PDB entry 9I4X | electron microscopy, 2.79 A resolution | chains G and g of the 24 polymer chains in the assembly

Chain G (and g):
Name: Ubiquinol-cytochrome c reductase
From: Toxoplasma gondii GT1
Notes: chain g of this document is another copy of the same molecule, construct and numbering; everything in this record applies to it too
Reference sequence: A0A125YYJ3 (A0A125YYJ3_TOXGG); residue numbers follow UniProt; this construct covers 1-234
Sequence (234 residues; row label = number of the first residue in the row):
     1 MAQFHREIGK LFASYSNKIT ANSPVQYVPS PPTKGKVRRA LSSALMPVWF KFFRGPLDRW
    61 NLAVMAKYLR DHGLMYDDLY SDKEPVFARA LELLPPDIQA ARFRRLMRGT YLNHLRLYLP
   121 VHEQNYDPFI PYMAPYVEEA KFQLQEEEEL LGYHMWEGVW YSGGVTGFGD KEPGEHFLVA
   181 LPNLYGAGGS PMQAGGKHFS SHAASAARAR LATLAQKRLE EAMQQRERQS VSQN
Disordered / not traced: 1-2, 195-234

Interface between chain G and chain g:
Pairs across the interface (30; chain G residue first):
  Pro173(G) - Gly186(g)
  Pro173(G) - Ala187(g)
  Gly174(G) - Tyr185(g)
  Gly174(G) - Gly186(g)
  Ala180(G) - Leu184(g)
  Leu181(G) - Asn183(g)
  Leu181(G) - Leu184(g)  hydrogen bond (backbone-backbone)
  Pro182(G) - Tyr185(g)
  Pro182(G) - Gly186(g)
  Pro182(G) - Ala187(g)
  Pro182(G) - Gly188(g)
  Asn183(G) - Leu181(g)
  Asn183(G) - Gly188(g)
  Asn183(G) - Gly189(g)  hydrogen bond (side chain-backbone)
  Leu184(G) - Ala180(g)
  Leu184(G) - Leu181(g)
  Tyr185(G) - Gly174(g)
  Tyr185(G) - Pro182(g)
  Gly186(G) - Pro173(g)
  Gly186(G) - Gly174(g)
  Gly186(G) - Pro182(g)
  Gly186(G) - Pro191(g)
  Ala187(G) - Pro173(g)
  Ala187(G) - Pro182(g)
  Gly188(G) - Pro182(g)
  Gly188(G) - Asn183(g)
  Gly188(G) - Gly188(g)
  Gly188(G) - Gly189(g)
  Gly189(G) - Asn183(g)  hydrogen bond (backbone-side chain)
  Gly189(G) - Gly188(g)
Interface residues without a listed pair, chain G (14 interface residues in all): Ser190, Pro191
Interface residues without a listed pair, chain g (14 interface residues in all): Ser190

In short:
The chain G/chain g interface involves 14 residues from each chain, with 3 hydrogen bonds. Among the polar
pairs are Asn183(G)-Gly189(g) and Leu181(G)-Leu184(g).
Chain G and chain g are both Ubiquinol-cytochrome c reductase (Toxoplasma gondii GT1); the structure,
Toxoplasma gondii cytochrome bc1 complex from the respiratory supercomplex III2-IV inhibited by atovaquone and
ELQ-300, was determined by electron microscopy together with 9G9T from the same study.
